PDB entry 8FQC | electron microscopy, 3.20 A resolution | chains G1 and H1 of the 38 polymer chains in the assembly

== Chain G1 ==
Name: Baseplate Wedge 2 protein, gp29
From: Agrobacterium phage Milano
Reference sequence: A0A482MFU4 (A0A482MFU4_9CAUD); residues 1-396 here = UniProt positions 1-396
Sequence (396 residues; row label = number of the first residue in the row):
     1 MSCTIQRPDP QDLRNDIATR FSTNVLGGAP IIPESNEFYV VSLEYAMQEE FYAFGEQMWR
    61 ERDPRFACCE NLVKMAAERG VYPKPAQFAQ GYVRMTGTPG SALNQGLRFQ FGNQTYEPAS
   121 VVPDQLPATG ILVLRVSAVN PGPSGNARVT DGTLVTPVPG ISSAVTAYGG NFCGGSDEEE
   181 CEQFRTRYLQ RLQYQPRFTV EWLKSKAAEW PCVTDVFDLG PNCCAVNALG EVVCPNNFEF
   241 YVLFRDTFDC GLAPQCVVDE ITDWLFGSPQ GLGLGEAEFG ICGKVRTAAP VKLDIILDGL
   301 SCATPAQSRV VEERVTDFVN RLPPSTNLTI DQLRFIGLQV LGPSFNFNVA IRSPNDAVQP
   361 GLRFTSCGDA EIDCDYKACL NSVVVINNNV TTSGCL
Not modelled in the structure: 1-2, 396
Disulfides: Cys69-Cys181, Cys173-Cys212, Cys223-Cys374, Cys250-Cys379
Reported in the primary citation:
  - self-association interface (contacts with another copy of this molecule); pairs are residue here / residue on that copy: Cys234-Cys282 (disulfide), Cys395-Cys234 (disulfide)

== Chain H1 ==
Name: Baseplate wedge 1, gp28
From: Agrobacterium phage Milano
Sequence (178 residues; row label = number of the first residue in the row):
     1 MTCTVDVADR RKRFWTTQIA ACGTSSDDCG DCARPGLQLM CNGQGQVTVS TDNYAVGLAL
    61 NILLTDASKA DTGCGWTPGN RGGFWGDSFR SDNLRSGSKI RQVPTRTSMR ETVSLIRAYA
   121 LDDLKKLVTY GVAKSVDVDL TYRGSNKIDM TVIIQGVDGN ESRVGLTGER ISNAWVWS
Not modelled in the structure: 1-2

== Interface between chain G1 and chain H1 ==
Pairs across the interface (43):
  Gln11(G1) - Phe89(H1)
  Arg14(G1) - Phe89(H1)
  Phe21(G1) - Phe14(H1)  hydrophobic
  Val25(G1) - Lys12(H1)
  Leu26(G1) - Arg11(H1)
  Leu26(G1) - Lys12(H1)  hydrogen bond (backbone-backbone)
  Leu26(G1) - Phe14(H1)  hydrophobic
  Gly27(G1) - Arg10(H1)
  Ala29(G1) - Arg11(H1)
  Ala29(G1) - Lys12(H1)
  Ala29(G1) - Trp175(H1)  hydrophobic
  Pro30(G1) - Asn173(H1)
  Pro30(G1) - Trp175(H1)
  Ile32(G1) - Tyr54(H1)  hydrophobic
  Pro33(G1) - Leu58(H1)
  Pro33(G1) - Arg90(H1)
  Pro33(G1) - Tyr130(H1)
  Glu34(G1) - Leu58(H1)
  Glu34(G1) - Asn61(H1)  hydrogen bond (backbone-side chain)
  Glu34(G1) - Ile62(H1)
  Glu34(G1) - Ser96(H1)
  Glu34(G1) - Gly97(H1)  hydrogen bond (side chain-backbone)
  Glu34(G1) - Lys126(H1)  salt bridge
  Glu34(G1) - Tyr130(H1)  hydrogen bond
  Ser35(G1) - Tyr54(H1)
  Ser35(G1) - Leu58(H1)
  Ser35(G1) - Asn61(H1)
  Asn36(G1) - Trp15(H1)  hydrogen bond (side chain-backbone)
  Asn36(G1) - Thr16(H1)
  Asn36(G1) - Thr17(H1)
  Asn36(G1) - Asn61(H1)
  Glu37(G1) - Phe14(H1)
  Glu37(G1) - Tyr54(H1)  hydrogen bond
  Phe38(G1) - Phe84(H1)  hydrophobic
  Phe38(G1) - Gly86(H1)
  Tyr39(G1) - Asn61(H1)
  Tyr39(G1) - Phe84(H1)  hydrophobic
  Val40(G1) - Phe14(H1)  hydrophobic
  Ser42(G1) - Phe84(H1)
  Ser42(G1) - Trp85(H1)
  Tyr45(G1) - Trp85(H1)  hydrophobic
  Tyr45(G1) - Phe89(H1)
  Ala46(G1) - Trp85(H1)  hydrophobic
Interface residues without a listed pair, chain G1 (22 interface residues in all): Pro10, Gly28
Interface residues without a listed pair, chain H1 (29 interface residues in all): Arg13, Leu37, Asp87, Asp92, Arg95, Val132, Val176

== Overview ==
22 residues of chain G1 and 29 residues of chain H1 are in contact, with 6 hydrogen bonds and 1 salt bridge.
Polar contacts include Glu34(G1)-Lys126(H1), Glu34(G1)-Asn61(H1) and Glu34(G1)-Gly97(H1). The paper reports a
self-association interface involving Cys234(G1) and Cys395(G1).
Chain G1 is Baseplate Wedge 2 protein, gp29 and chain H1 is Baseplate wedge 1, gp28, both from Agrobacterium
phage Milano; the structure, Structure of baseplate with receptor binding complex of Agrobacterium phage
Milano, was determined by electron microscopy, deposited together with 8FOP, 8FOU and 8FOY.
